8EKD - chains F and G of the 3 polymer chains in the assembly; structure by electron microscopy, 3.60 A resolution.

== Chain F ==
Molecule: Fab LLNL-199 LC
From: Homo sapiens
Notes: antibody fragment or engineered binder
Sequence (113 residues; each row starts with the number of its first residue):
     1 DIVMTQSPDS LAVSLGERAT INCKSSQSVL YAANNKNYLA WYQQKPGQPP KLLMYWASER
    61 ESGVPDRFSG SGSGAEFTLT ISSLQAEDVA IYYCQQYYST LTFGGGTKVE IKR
Not modelled in the structure: 1, 113
Disulfides: Cys23-Cys94

== Chain G ==
Molecule: Spike protein S2'
From: Severe acute respiratory syndrome coronavirus
Notes: fragment: Receptor-binding domain (RBD)
Reference sequence: P0DTC2 (SPIKE_SARS2); residues 333-516 here = UniProt positions 333-516
Sequence (184 residues; each row starts with the number of its first residue):
   333 TNLCPFDEVF NATRFASVYA WNRKRISNCV ADYSVLYNFA PFFAFKCYGV SPTKLNDLCF
   393 TNVYADSFVI RGNEVSQIAP GQTGNIADYN YKLPDDFTGC VIAWNSNKLD SKVGGNYNYL
   453 YRLFRKSNLK PFERDISTEI YQAGNKPCNG VAGFNCYFPL RSYGFRPTYG VGHQPYRVVV
   513 LSFE
Not modelled in the structure: 358-362, 389-393
Sequence notes: conflict Asp339 (Gly in P0DTC2), Phe371 (Ser in P0DTC2), Pro373 (Ser in P0DTC2), Phe375 (Ser in P0DTC2), Ala376 (Thr in P0DTC2), Asn405 (Asp in P0DTC2), Ser408 (Arg in P0DTC2), Asn417 (Lys in P0DTC2), Lys440 (Asn in P0DTC2), Asn477 (Ser in P0DTC2), Lys478 (Thr in P0DTC2), Ala484 (Glu in P0DTC2), Arg493 (Gln in P0DTC2), Arg498 (Gln in P0DTC2), Tyr501 (Asn in P0DTC2), His505 (Tyr in P0DTC2)
UniProt features mapped onto this chain:
  - region: Asn448 to Phe456 (Immunodominant HLA epitope recognized by the CD8+)
  - glycosylation: Asn343 (N-linked (GlcNAc...) (complex) asparagine)
Disulfides: Cys379-Cys432
Covalently attached groups: N-acetylglucosamine (NAG) linked to Asn343

== How chain F and chain G interact ==
Pairs across the interface - 13 pairs, chain F then chain G:
  Ala32(F) - Phe490(G)  hydrophobic
  Ala33(F) - Leu452(G)
  Ala33(F) - Phe490(G)  hydrophobic
  Ala33(F) - Leu492(G)
  Asn34(F) - Tyr449(G)  hydrogen bond (side chain-backbone)
  Asn34(F) - Leu452(G)
  Asn34(F) - Ser494(G)
  Lys36(F) - Tyr449(G)
  Tyr55(F) - Val445(G)  hydrogen bond (side chain-backbone)
  Tyr55(F) - Gly446(G)  hydrogen bond (side chain-backbone)
  Trp56(F) - Gly447(G)
  Glu59(F) - Gly446(G)
  Glu59(F) - Arg498(G)  salt bridge
Also at the interface, not in a pair above, chain F (8 interface residues in all): Tyr38
Also at the interface, not in a pair above, chain G (11 interface residues in all): Asn450, Arg493
From the paper, about this interface:
  - pairs named by the authors: Glu59(F)-Arg498(G) (salt bridge)
  - epitope / paratope residues, chain F: Ala32(F), Ala33(F), Asn34(F), Glu59(F)
  - epitope / paratope residues, chain G: Leu452(G), Phe490(G), Leu492(G), Arg498(G)

== In short ==
The interface between chain F and chain G involves 8 residues on one side and 11 on the other, with 3 hydrogen
bonds and 1 salt bridge. Polar contacts include Glu59(F)-Arg498(G), Asn34(F)-Tyr449(G) and Tyr55(F)-Val445(G).
The authors report a salt bridge between Glu59(F) and Arg498(G). From the paper: epitope/paratope residues
Ala32(F), Ala33(F) and Leu452(G) among others.
Here chain F is Fab LLNL-199 LC (Homo sapiens) and chain G is Spike protein S2' (Severe acute respiratory
syndrome coronavirus). Entry 8EKD (Cryo-EM map of SARS-CoV-2 Omicron BA.2 spike in complex with
2130-1-0114-112) was determined by electron microscopy.
